7X49 - chains B and C of the 6 polymer chains in the assembly; structure by electron microscopy, 3.13 A resolution.

== Chain B ==
Name: VP2
From: Coxsackievirus B1
UniProt: A0A2S0RQC2 (A0A2S0RQC2_9ENTO); residues 1-263 here correspond to UniProt positions 70-332 (UniProt number = residue number + 69)
Sequence (263 residues; numbered 1 to 263; the number before each row is that of its first residue):
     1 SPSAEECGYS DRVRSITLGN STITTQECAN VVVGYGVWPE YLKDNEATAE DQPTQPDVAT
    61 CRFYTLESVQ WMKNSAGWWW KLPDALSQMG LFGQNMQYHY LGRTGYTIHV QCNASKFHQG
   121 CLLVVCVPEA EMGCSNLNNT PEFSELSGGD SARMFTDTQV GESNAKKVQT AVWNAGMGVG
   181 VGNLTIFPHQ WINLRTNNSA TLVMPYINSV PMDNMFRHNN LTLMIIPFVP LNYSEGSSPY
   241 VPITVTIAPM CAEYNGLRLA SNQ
Unresolved in the structure: 1-9, 262-263

== Chain C ==
Name: VP3
From: Coxsackievirus B1
Notes: EC 3.4.22.29, 3.6.1.15, 3.4.22.28, 2.7.7.48
UniProt: L7UV52 (L7UV52_9ENTO); residues 1-238 here correspond to UniProt positions 333-570 (UniProt number = residue number + 332)
Sequence (238 residues; row label = number of the first residue in the row):
     1 GLPVMTTPGS TQFLTSDDFQ SPSAMPQFDV TPEMQIPGRV NNLMEIAEVD SVVPVNNTED
    61 NVSSLKAYQI PVQSNSDNGK QVFGFPLQPG ANNVLNRTLL GEILNYYTHW SGSIKLTFMF
   121 CGSAMATGKF LLAYSPPGAG VPKNRKDAML GTHVIWDVGL QSSCVLCVPW ISQTHYRYVV
   181 EDEYTAAGYV TCWYQTNIVV PADVQSSCDI LCFVSACNDF SVRMLKDTPF IRQDTFYQ

== Interface between chain B and chain C ==
Contacting residue pairs (59):
  Tyr35(B) with Gly38(C)
  Val37(B) with Pro37(C), hydrophobic
  Glu46(B) with Met34(C); Gln35(C), hydrogen bond (side chain-backbone)
  Lys116(B) with Ser123(C), hydrogen bond (backbone-side chain); Ala124(C); Met125(C)
  Phe117(B) with Ala202(C); Asp203(C); Val204(C), hydrophobic
  Gln119(B) with Gly122(C); Ser123(C); Gln205(C); Ser207(C)
  Cys121(B) with Met119(C), hydrophobic; Cys121(C), hydrophobic
  Trp173(B) with Ser63(C); Ser64(C)
  Val181(B) with Leu65(C), hydrophobic; Tyr68(C)
  Gly182(B) with Ser51(C); Val52(C), hydrogen bond (backbone-backbone); Tyr68(C), hydrogen bond (backbone-side chain)
  Asn183(B) with Arg97(C), hydrogen bond (side chain-backbone); Thr98(C); Leu99(C)
  Thr185(B) with Val49(C); Asp50(C), hydrogen bond (side chain-backbone); Ser51(C)
  Ile186(B) with Ile46(C), hydrophobic; Leu99(C), hydrophobic
  Trp191(B) with Leu211(C), hydrophobic; Phe213(C), hydrophobic
  Asn193(B) with Phe120(C), hydrogen bond (side chain-backbone); Cys121(C)
  Arg195(B) with Phe120(C); Gly122(C); Ser123(C), hydrogen bond (side chain-backbone); Ala124(C); Ala126(C), hydrogen bond (side chain-backbone); Gly159(C), hydrogen bond (side chain-backbone)
  Thr196(B) with Ser162(C)
  Pro205(B) with Pro37(C), hydrophobic
  Tyr206(B) with Pro37(C)
  Asn208(B) with Met34(C); Ile36(C)
  Val210(B) with Met34(C)
  Pro211(B) with Met34(C)
  Ile226(B) with Leu65(C), hydrophobic
  Pro227(B) with Leu65(C)
  Phe228(B) with Gln69(C), hydrogen bond (backbone-side chain)
  Val229(B) with Cys121(C), hydrophobic; Asp209(C)
  Pro230(B) with Gln69(C)
  Asn232(B) with Gln205(C)
  Tyr233(B) with Gln205(C), hydrogen bond (backbone-side chain)
  Ser234(B) with Asp203(C), hydrogen bond (side chain-backbone); Gln205(C)
  Glu235(B) with Asp203(C)
Interface residues without a listed pair, chain B (36 interface residues in all): Arg12, His118, Val172, Ile207, Ser209
Interface residues without a listed pair, chain C (40 interface residues in all): Glu33, Val158, Leu160, Cys208

== Overview ==
36 residues of chain B and 40 residues of chain C are in contact, with 13 hydrogen bonds. Polar pairs include
Glu46(B)-Gln35(C), Lys116(B)-Ser123(C) and Gly182(B)-Tyr68(C).
Chain B is VP2 and chain C is VP3, both from Coxsackievirus B1; the structure, Cryo-EM structure of
Coxsackievirus B1 mature virion in complex with nAb 8A10 (classified from CVB1 mature ..., was determined by
electron microscopy (same publication as 7X2G, 7X2I, 7X2O, 7X2T, 7X2W, 7X35 and 7 further entries).
